Entry 5EFI (X-ray diffraction, 1.80 A resolution); this record covers chains A and C of the 3 polymer chains in the assembly.

[Chain A]
Name: Antigen-presenting glycoprotein CD1d1
Source organism: Mus musculus
UniProt: P11609 (CD1D1_MOUSE); residues 1-279 here correspond to UniProt positions 19-297 (UniProt number = residue number + 18)
Sequence (285 residues; row label = number of the first residue in the row):
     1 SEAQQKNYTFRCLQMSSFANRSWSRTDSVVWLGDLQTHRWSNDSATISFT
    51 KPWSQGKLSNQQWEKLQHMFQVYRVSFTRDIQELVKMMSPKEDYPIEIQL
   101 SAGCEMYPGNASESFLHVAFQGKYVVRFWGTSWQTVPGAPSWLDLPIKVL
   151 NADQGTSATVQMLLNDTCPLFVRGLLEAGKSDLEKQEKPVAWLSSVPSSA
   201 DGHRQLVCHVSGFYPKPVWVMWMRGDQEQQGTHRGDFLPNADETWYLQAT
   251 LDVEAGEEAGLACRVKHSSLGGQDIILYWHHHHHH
Unresolved in the structure: 1-5, 89-92, 108-110, 197-200, 280-285
Disulfide bonds: Cys104-Cys168, Cys208-Cys263
Covalent attachments: N-acetylglucosamine (NAG) linked to Asn20, Asn42; glycan linked to Asn165
Sequence notes: expression tag (280-285)
Ion coordination: Na+: Thr26, Trp40
Ligand contacts: octanoic acid (caprylic acid) (OCA): Tyr73, Phe77, Ile81, Ile98, Leu100, Val118, Trp133, Leu143, Leu150
UniProt features mapped onto this chain:
  - binding site (a D-galactosylceramide): Asp80, Asp153 to Thr156
  - glycosylation (N-linked (GlcNAc...) asparagine): Asn7, Asn20, Asn42, Asn110, Asn165

[Chain C]
Name: p99p
Sequence (22 residues; each row starts with the number of its first residue; numbers below 1 keep their minus sign (Tyr-3 is residue -3)):
    -3 YEHDFHHIREKGNHWKNFLAVM
Unresolved in the structure: -3 to -1, 16-18
Covalent attachments: palmitic acid (PLM) linked to Lys7

[How chain A and chain C interact]
Residue-residue contacts - 34 pairs, chain A then chain C:
  Gln62(A) with Phe14(C)
  Lys65(A) with Trp11(C); Phe14(C)
  Leu66(A) with Phe14(C)
  His68(A) with Trp11(C)
  Met69(A) with Trp11(C), hydrophobic
  Val72(A) with Lys7(C); Trp11(C)
  Tyr73(A) with Ile4(C), hydrophobic; Lys7(C)
  Ser76(A) with His3(C), hydrogen bond (side chain-backbone); Ile4(C); Lys7(C)
  Phe77(A) with Ile4(C)
  Arg79(A) with His3(C)
  Asp80(A) with Phe1(C); His2(C), hydrogen bond (side chain-backbone); His3(C), salt bridge; Ile4(C), hydrogen bond (side chain-backbone)
  Ile81(A) with Phe1(C), hydrophobic
  Leu84(A) with Phe1(C), hydrophobic
  Pro146(A) with Phe1(C), hydrophobic
  Val149(A) with Asp0(C)
  Asp153(A) with Arg5(C)
  Gly155(A) with Gly8(C)
  Thr156(A) with Ile4(C); Arg5(C); Gly8(C)
  Thr159(A) with Gly8(C), hydrogen bond (side chain-backbone); Trp11(C); Lys12(C); Leu15(C)
  Met162(A) with Leu15(C)
  Leu163(A) with Leu15(C), hydrophobic
Other interface residues (no listed pair), chain A (22 interface residues in all): Leu150

[Overview]
Chain A and chain C form an interface of 22 and 12 residues respectively; the contacts include 4 hydrogen
bonds and 1 salt bridge. Among the polar pairs are Asp80(A)-His3(C), Ser76(A)-His3(C) and Asp80(A)-His2(C).
Ligands of chain A: octanoic acid (caprylic acid).
Chain A is Antigen-presenting glycoprotein CD1d1 (Mus musculus) and chain C is p99p; the structure, Crystal
structure of mouse CD1d in complex with the p99p lipopeptide, was determined by X-ray diffraction together
with 5FKP from the same study.
